Entry 9GEV (electron microscopy, 3.47 A resolution); this record covers chains L and G of the 20 polymer chains in the assembly.

== Chain L ==
Molecule: Nucleosomal DNA Strand 2
Sequence (152 nucleotides; row label = number of the first residue in the row; numbers below 1 keep their minus sign (DT-81 is residue -81)):
   -81 TGCCGAGGCC GCTCAATTGG TCGTAGACAG CTCTAGCACC GCTTAAACGC ACGTACGCGC
   -21 TGTCCCCCGC GTTTTAACCG CCAAGGGGAT TACTCCCTAG TCTCCAGGCA CGTGTCAGAT
    39 ATATACATCC TGTGCATGTA CTCGGGATAT TG
Disordered / not traced: -81 to -76, 60-70

== Chain G ==
Molecule: Chromatin-remodeling ATPase INO80
Organism: Homo sapiens
Notes: EC 3.6.4.-
Reference sequence: Q9ULG1 (INO80_HUMAN); numbering as in UniProt (aligned over 1-1556)
Amino-acid sequence (1556 residues; numbered 1 to 1556; the number before each row is that of its first residue):
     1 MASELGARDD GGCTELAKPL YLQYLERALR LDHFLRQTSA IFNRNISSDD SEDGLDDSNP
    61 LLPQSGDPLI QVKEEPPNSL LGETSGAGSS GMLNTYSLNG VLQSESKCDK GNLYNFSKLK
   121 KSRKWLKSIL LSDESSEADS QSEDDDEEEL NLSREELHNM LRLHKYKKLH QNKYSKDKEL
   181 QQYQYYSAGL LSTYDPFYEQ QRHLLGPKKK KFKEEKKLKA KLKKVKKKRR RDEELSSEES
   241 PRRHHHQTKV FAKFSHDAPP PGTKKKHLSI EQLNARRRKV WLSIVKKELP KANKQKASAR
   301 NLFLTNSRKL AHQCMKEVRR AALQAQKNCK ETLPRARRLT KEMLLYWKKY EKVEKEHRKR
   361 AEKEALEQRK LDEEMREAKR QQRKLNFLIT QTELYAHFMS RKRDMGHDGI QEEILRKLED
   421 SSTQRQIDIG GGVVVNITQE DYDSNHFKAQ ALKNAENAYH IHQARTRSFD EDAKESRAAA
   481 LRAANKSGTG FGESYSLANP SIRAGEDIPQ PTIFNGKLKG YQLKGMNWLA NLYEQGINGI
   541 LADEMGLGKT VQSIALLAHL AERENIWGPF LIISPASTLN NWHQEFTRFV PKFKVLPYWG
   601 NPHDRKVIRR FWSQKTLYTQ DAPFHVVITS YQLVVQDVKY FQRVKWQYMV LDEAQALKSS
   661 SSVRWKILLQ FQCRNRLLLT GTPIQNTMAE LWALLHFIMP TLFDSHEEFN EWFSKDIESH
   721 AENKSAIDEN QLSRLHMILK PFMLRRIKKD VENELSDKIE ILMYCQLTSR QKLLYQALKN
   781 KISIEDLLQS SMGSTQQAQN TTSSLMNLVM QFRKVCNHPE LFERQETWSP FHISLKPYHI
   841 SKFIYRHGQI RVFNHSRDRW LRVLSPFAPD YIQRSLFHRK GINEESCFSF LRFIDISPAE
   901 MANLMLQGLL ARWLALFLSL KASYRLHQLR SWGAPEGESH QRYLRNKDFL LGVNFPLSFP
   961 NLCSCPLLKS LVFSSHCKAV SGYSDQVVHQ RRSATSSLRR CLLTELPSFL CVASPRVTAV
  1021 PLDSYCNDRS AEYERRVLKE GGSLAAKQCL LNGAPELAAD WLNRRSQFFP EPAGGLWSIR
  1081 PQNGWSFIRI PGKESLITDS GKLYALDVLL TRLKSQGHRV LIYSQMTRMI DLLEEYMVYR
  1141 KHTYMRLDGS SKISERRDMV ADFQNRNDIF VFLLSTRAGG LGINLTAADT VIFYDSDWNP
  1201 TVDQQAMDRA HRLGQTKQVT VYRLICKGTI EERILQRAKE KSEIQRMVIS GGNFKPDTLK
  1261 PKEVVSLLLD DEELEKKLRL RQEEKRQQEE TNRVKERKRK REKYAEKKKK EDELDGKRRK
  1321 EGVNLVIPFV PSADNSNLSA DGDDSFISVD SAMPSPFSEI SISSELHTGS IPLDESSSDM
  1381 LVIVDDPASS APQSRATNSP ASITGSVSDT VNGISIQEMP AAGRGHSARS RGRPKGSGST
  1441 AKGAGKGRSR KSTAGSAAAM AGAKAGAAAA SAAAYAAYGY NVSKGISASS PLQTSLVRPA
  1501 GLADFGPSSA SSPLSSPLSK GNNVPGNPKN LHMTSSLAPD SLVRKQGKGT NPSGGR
Disordered / not traced: 1-517, 614-621, 713-728, 781-807, 1251-1556
Residues lining bound ligands: ADP (adenosine-5'-diphosphate): Gln522, Glu544, Met545, Gly546, Leu547, Gly548, Lys549, Thr550, Val551, Asn581, Glu585, Phe589, Asn1184, Arg1212, Leu1213
UniProt features mapped onto this chain:
  - binding site (ATP): Asp543 to Thr550
  - modified residue: Lys118 (N6-acetyllysine), Ser1512 (Phosphoserine)
  - mutagenesis: Glu653 (E653Q: Abolishes DNA-dependent ATPase and nucleosome remodeling activities)

== Interface between chain L and chain G ==
Contacting residue pairs (21):
  DT-61(L) - Gln1125(G)  sugar contact
  DC-60(L) - Thr1127(G)  phosphate contact
  DC-60(L) - Gly1149(G)  phosphate contact
  DC-60(L) - Ser1175(G)  hydrogen bond to the phosphate
  DC-60(L) - Ala1178(G)  phosphate contact
  DG-59(L) - Gln632(G)  sugar contact
  DG-59(L) - Gly1149(G)  phosphate contact
  DG-59(L) - Arg1156(G)  salt bridge to the phosphate
  DG-59(L) - Ala1178(G)  phosphate contact
  DT-58(L) - Ser630(G)  hydrogen bond to the phosphate
  DT-58(L) - Leu633(G)  phosphate contact
  DA-57(L) - Pro602(G)  phosphate contact
  DA-57(L) - Arg605(G)  salt bridge to the phosphate
  DA-57(L) - Gln636(G)  hydrogen bond to the phosphate
  DC20(L) - Lys606(G)  phosphate contact
  DT21(L) - Lys606(G)  salt bridge to the phosphate
  DT21(L) - Arg609(G)  salt bridge to the phosphate
  DT21(L) - Arg610(G)  salt bridge to the phosphate
  DT21(L) - Tyr640(G)  sugar contact
  DC22(L) - Arg610(G)  salt bridge to the phosphate
  DC22(L) - Ser613(G)  phosphate contact
Other interface residues (no listed pair), chain L (10 interface residues in all): DG-63, DG-62
Other interface residues (no listed pair), chain G (24 interface residues in all): Ala576, Arg643, Leu808, Met810, Met1126, Ile1153, Arg1177

== Overview ==
Chain L and chain G form an interface of 10 and 24 residues respectively, with 3 hydrogen bonds and 6 salt
bridges. Among the polar pairs are DC-60(L)-Ser1175(G), DT-58(L)-Ser630(G) and DA-57(L)-Gln636(G). Ligands of
chain G: ADP.
Here chain L is Nucleosomal DNA Strand 2 and chain G is Chromatin-remodeling ATPase INO80 (Homo sapiens).
Entry 9GEV (CryoEM structure of the human INO80 core-nucleosome complex state N-6) was determined by electron
microscopy.
